PDB entry 8YNM | electron microscopy, 3.49 A resolution | chains O and I of the 11 polymer chains in the assembly

Chain O (and I):
Name: CASP8 and FADD-like apoptosis regulator subunit p43
From: Homo sapiens
Notes: chain I of this document is another copy of the same molecule, construct and numbering; everything in this record applies to it too
Reference sequence: O15519 (CFLAR_HUMAN); residues 1-181 here = UniProt positions 1-181
Amino-acid sequence (181 residues; row label = number of the first residue in the row):
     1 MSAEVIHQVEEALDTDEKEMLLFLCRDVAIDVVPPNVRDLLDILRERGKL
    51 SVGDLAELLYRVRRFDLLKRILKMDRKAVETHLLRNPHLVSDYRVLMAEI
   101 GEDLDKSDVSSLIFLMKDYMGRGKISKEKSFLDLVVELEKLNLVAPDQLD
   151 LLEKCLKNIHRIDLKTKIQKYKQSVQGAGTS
Not modelled in the structure: 75-88, 176-181 (chain I: 122-127, 177-181)

How chain O and chain I interact:
Pairs across the interface - 15 pairs, chain O then chain I:
  Arg63(O) - Asp31(I)  salt bridge
  Arg63(O) - Arg47(I)
  Arg64(O) - Glu46(I)  salt bridge
  Phe65(O) - Glu46(I)
  Phe65(O) - Arg47(I)
  Asp66(O) - Glu46(I)  hydrogen bond (backbone-backbone)
  Glu102(O) - Asp31(I)
  Glu102(O) - Val33(I)
  Asp103(O) - Ile30(I)
  Asp103(O) - Asp31(I)
  Arg161(O) - Lys140(I)
  Ile162(O) - Lys140(I)
  Ile162(O) - Leu141(I)
  Asp163(O) - Lys140(I)  hydrogen bond (backbone-backbone)
  Thr166(O) - Asn142(I)  hydrogen bond
Other interface residues (no listed pair), chain O (14 interface residues in all): Glu17, Leu104, Asp105, His160
Other interface residues (no listed pair), chain I (10 interface residues in all): Val32, Glu139

Overview:
Chain O and chain I form an interface of 14 and 10 residues respectively; the contacts include 3 hydrogen
bonds and 2 salt bridges. Among the polar pairs are Arg63(O)-Asp31(I), Arg64(O)-Glu46(I) and
Thr166(O)-Asn142(I).
Chain O and chain I are both CASP8 and FADD-like apoptosis regulator subunit p43 (Homo sapiens); the
structure, Structure of the Caspase-8/cFLIP death effector domain assembly, was determined by electron
microscopy together with 8YM4, 8YM5, 8YM6, 8YNI, 8YNK, 8YNL and 8YNN from the same study.
